Entry 2QMQ (X-ray diffraction, 1.70 A resolution); this record covers chain A.

Chain A:
Protein: Protein NDRG2
From: Mus musculus
Reference sequence: Q9QYG0 (NDRG2_MOUSE); residues 40-313 here = UniProt positions 40-313
Sequence (286 residues; numbered -11 to 313; 39 numbers in that range are skipped by the numbering (no residue carries them; nothing is unmodelled there); the number before each row is that of its first residue; numbers below 1 keep their minus sign (Met-11 is residue -11)):
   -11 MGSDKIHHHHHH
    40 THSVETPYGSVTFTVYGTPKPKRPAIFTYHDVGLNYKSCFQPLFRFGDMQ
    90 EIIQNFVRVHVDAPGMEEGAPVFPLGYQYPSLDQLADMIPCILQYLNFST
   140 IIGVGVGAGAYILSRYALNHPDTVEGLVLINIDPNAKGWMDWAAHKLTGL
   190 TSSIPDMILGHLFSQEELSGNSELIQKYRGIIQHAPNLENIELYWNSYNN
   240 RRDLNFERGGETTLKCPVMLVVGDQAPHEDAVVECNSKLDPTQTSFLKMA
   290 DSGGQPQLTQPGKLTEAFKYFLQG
Unresolved in the structure: -11 to -4
Differences from the reference sequence: expression tag (-11 to 0)
Metal / ion sites: Mg2+ near Asn244 (its only coordinating residue here)
Residues lining bound ligands:
  - nonaethylene glycol (2PE): Pro129, Leu132, Gln133, Asn136, Phe137, Ser138, Tyr155, His159, Thr162
  - benzoic acid (BEZ): Tyr55, Tyr75, Lys76, Phe79, Gln80, Phe83, Arg84, Ile92, Arg97, His99

Summary:
Ligands of chain A: benzoic acid and nonaethylene glycol.
Chain A is Protein NDRG2 (Mus musculus); the structure, Crystal structure of a n-myc downstream regulated 2
protein (ndrg2, syld, ndr2, ai182517, au040374) from mus ..., was determined by X-ray diffraction together
with 2XMQ, 2XMR and 2XMS from the same study.
